PDB entry 3WT5 | X-ray diffraction, 1.90 A resolution | chains A and C

# Chain A
Protein: Vitamin D3 receptor
From: Rattus norvegicus
Notes: fragment: Ligand binding domain
UniProtKB: P13053 (VDR_RAT); numbering as in UniProt; present here: 116-159, 207-423
Sequence (271 residues; each row starts with the number of its first residue; note: 47 numbers in that range are skipped by the numbering (no residue carries them; nothing is unmodelled there)):
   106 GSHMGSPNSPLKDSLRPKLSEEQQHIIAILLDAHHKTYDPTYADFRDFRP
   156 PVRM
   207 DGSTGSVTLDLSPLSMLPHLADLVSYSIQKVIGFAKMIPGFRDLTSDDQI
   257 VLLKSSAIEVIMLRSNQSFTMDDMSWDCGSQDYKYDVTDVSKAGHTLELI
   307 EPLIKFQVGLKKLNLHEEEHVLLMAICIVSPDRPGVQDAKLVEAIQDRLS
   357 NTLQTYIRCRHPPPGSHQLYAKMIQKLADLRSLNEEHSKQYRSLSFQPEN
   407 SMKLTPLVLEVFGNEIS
Not modelled in the structure: 106-122, 207-217, 421-423
Differences from the reference sequence: expression tag (106-115)
Small-molecule neighbours: YA1 ((1R,3R,7E,17beta)-17-[(2R,3R)-3-butyl-6-hydroxy-6-methylheptan-2-yl]-2-methylidene-9,10-secoestra-5,7-diene-1,3-diol): Y143, Y147, F150, L223, L226, A227, L229, V230, S233, I264, I267, M268, R270, S271, S274, W282, C284, Y291, V296, A299, H301, L305, I306, L309, H393, L400, L410, V414, F418
Curated features (UniProtKB/Swiss-Prot):
  - region: K242 to K260 (Interaction with coactivator LXXLL motif)
  - motif: P412 to N420 (9aaTAD)
  - binding site (calcitriol): Y143, S233, R270, S274, H301, H393

# Chain C
Protein: Mediator of RNA polymerase II transcription subunit 1
Notes: fragment: DRIP205 NR2 BOX peptide
UniProtKB: Q15648 (MED1_HUMAN); residues 625-637 here correspond to UniProt positions 640-652 (UniProt number = residue number + 15)
Sequence (13 residues; row label = number of the first residue in the row):
   625 KNHPMLMNLLKDN
Not modelled in the structure: 636-637
Curated features (UniProtKB/Swiss-Prot):
  - motif: L630 to L634 (LXXLL motif 2)

# Interface between chain A and chain C
Contacting residue pairs (22; chain A residue first):
  I238(A) - L630(C)  hydrophobic
  I238(A) - L633(C)
  I238(A) - L634(C)  hydrophobic
  K242(A) - L633(C)  hydrogen bond (side chain-backbone)
  K242(A) - L634(C)  hydrogen bond (side chain-backbone)
  K242(A) - K635(C)  hydrogen bond (side chain-backbone)
  F247(A) - L634(C)  hydrophobic
  S252(A) - M631(C)
  Q255(A) - L634(C)
  I256(A) - M631(C)  hydrophobic
  L259(A) - L630(C)  hydrophobic
  L259(A) - L634(C)  hydrophobic
  K260(A) - H627(C)  hydrogen bond
  K260(A) - L630(C)
  P412(A) - M629(C)  hydrophobic
  L413(A) - M629(C)
  L413(A) - L633(C)  hydrophobic
  E416(A) - H627(C)
  E416(A) - P628(C)
  E416(A) - M629(C)  hydrogen bond (side chain-backbone)
  E416(A) - L630(C)  hydrogen bond (side chain-backbone)
  V417(A) - L630(C)  hydrophobic
Interface residues without a listed pair, chain A (13 interface residues in all): Q235
Interface residues without a listed pair, chain C (9 interface residues in all): N626

# Overview
Chain A and chain C form an interface of 13 and 9 residues respectively, with 6 hydrogen bonds. Among the
polar pairs are K242(A)-L633(C), K242(A)-L634(C) and K242(A)-K635(C). Chain A binds compound YA1. From
UniProt: 6 calcitriol-binding residues on chain A.
Chain A is Vitamin D3 receptor (Rattus norvegicus) and chain C is Mediator of RNA polymerase II transcription
subunit 1; the structure, A mixed population of antagonist and agonist binding conformers in a single crystal
explains partial agonism ..., was determined by X-ray diffraction together with 3WT6 and 3WT7 from the same
study.
